PDB entry 9BQJ | electron microscopy, 3.30 A resolution | chains B and C of the 5 polymer chains in the assembly

[Chain B]
Name: Guanine nucleotide-binding protein G(I)/G(S)/G(T) subunit beta-1
Source organism: Homo sapiens
Reference sequence: P62873 (GBB1_HUMAN); residue numbers follow UniProt; this construct covers 2-340
Chain sequence (344 residues; each row starts with the number of its first residue; numbers below 1 keep their minus sign (Pro-3 is residue -3)):
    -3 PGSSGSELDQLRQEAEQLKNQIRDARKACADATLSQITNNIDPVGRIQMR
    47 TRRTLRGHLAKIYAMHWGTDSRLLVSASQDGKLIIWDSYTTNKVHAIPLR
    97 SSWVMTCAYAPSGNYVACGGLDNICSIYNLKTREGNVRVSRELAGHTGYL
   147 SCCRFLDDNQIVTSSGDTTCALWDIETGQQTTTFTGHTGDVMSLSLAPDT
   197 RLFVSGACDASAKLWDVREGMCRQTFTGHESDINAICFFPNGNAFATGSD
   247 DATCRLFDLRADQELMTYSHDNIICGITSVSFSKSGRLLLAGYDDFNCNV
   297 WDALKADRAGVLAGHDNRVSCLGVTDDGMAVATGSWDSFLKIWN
Not modelled in the structure: -3 to 4
Sequence notes: expression tag (-3 to 1)

[Chain C]
Name: Guanine nucleotide-binding protein G(I)/G(S)/G(O) subunit gamma-2
Source organism: Homo sapiens
Reference sequence: P59768 (GBG2_HUMAN); numbering as in UniProt (aligned over 1-71)
Chain sequence (71 residues; row label = number of the first residue in the row):
     1 MASNNTASIAQARKLVEQLKMEANIDRIKVSKAAADLMAYCEAHAKEDPL
    51 LTPVPASENPFREKKFFCAIL
Not modelled in the structure: 1-8, 62-71

[How chain B and chain C interact]
Contacting residue pairs (49):
  Leu7(B) with Ala12(C), hydrophobic; Val16(C), hydrophobic
  Glu10(B) with Val16(C)
  Ala11(B) with Val16(C), hydrophobic
  Leu14(B) with Val16(C), hydrophobic
  Ile18(B) with Leu19(C); Arg27(C)
  Cys25(B) with Val30(C)
  Asp27(B) with Lys29(C); Val30(C)
  Ala28(B) with Val30(C), hydrophobic
  Leu30(B) with Ala34(C), hydrophobic
  Ile37(B) with Glu42(C)
  Ser84(B) with Phe61(C)
  Tyr85(B) with Pro60(C); Phe61(C), hydrophobic
  Cys218(B) with Gln18(C); Met21(C)
  Arg219(B) with Glu22(C)
  Thr221(B) with Glu22(C), hydrogen bond
  Phe235(B) with Leu37(C), hydrophobic; Tyr40(C), hydrophobic; Cys41(C), hydrophobic
  Pro236(B) with Tyr40(C)
  Asn237(B) with Tyr40(C)
  Asp254(B) with Ala33(C); Leu37(C)
  Arg256(B) with Arg27(C); Ile28(C); Lys32(C); Asp36(C), salt bridge
  Ala257(B) with Arg27(C)
  Asp258(B) with Arg27(C), salt bridge
  Gln259(B) with Val30(C)
  Leu261(B) with Val30(C), hydrophobic
  Lys280(B) with Glu47(C)
  Ser281(B) with Cys41(C); His44(C); Asp48(C)
  Gly282(B) with Cys41(C)
  Arg283(B) with Leu51(C)
  Leu300(B) with Cys41(C), hydrophobic
  Gly324(B) with Pro49(C); Leu50(C)
  Met325(B) with Pro49(C), hydrophobic; Leu50(C)
  Ala326(B) with Phe61(C), hydrophobic
  Asn340(B) with Asn59(C), hydrogen bond; Phe61(C)
Other interface residues (no listed pair), chain B (47 interface residues in all): Arg22, Ala26, Ile33, Thr34, Val40, Ile43, Met45, Arg48, Arg49, Met217, Gln220, Ala240, Asp323, Ile338
Other interface residues (no listed pair), chain C (34 interface residues in all): Arg13, Lys20, Ala23, Asp26, Ser31, Met38, Ala45

[Summary]
Chain B and chain C form an interface of 47 and 34 residues respectively; the contacts include 2 hydrogen
bonds and 2 salt bridges. Among the polar pairs are Arg256(B)-Asp36(C), Asp258(B)-Arg27(C) and
Thr221(B)-Glu22(C).
Here chain B is Guanine nucleotide-binding protein G(I)/G(S)/G(T) subunit beta-1 and chain C is Guanine
nucleotide-binding protein G(I)/G(S)/G(O) subunit gamma-2, both from Homo sapiens. Entry 9BQJ (RO76 bound
muOR-Gi1-scFv16 complex structure) was determined by electron microscopy.
